8E8L - chains H and L of the 6 polymer chains in the assembly; structure by electron microscopy, 3.13 A resolution.

== Chain H ==
Protein: 9H2 Fab heavy chain
Source organism: Homo sapiens
Notes: antibody fragment or engineered binder
Chain sequence (126 residues; numbered 23 to 148; the number before each row is that of its first residue):
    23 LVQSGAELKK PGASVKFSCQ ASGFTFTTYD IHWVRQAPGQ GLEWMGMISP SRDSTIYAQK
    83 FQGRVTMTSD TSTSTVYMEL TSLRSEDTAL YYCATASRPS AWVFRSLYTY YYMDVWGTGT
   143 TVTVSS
Cystine bridges: Cys-41/Cys-115

== Chain L ==
Protein: 9H2 Fab light chain
Source organism: Homo sapiens
Notes: antibody fragment or engineered binder
Chain sequence (110 residues; each row starts with the number of its first residue):
    20 QSALTQPASV SGSPGQSITI SCTGTITDIG YYNYVSWYQQ HPGKAPKLII FDVTNRPSGV
    80 SDRFSGSKSG NTASLTISGL QAEDEGDYYC FSHRSNNIRV FGGGTKLTVL
Unresolved in the structure: 20
Cystine bridges: Cys-41/Cys-109

== How chain H and chain L interact ==
Residue-residue contacts (39):
  His-54(H) / Arg-118(L)
  Val-56(H) / Phe-120(L)  hydrophobic
  Gln-58(H) / Tyr-108(L)
  Gly-63(H) / Tyr-108(L)
  Leu-64(H) / Tyr-108(L)
  Leu-64(H) / Phe-120(L)  hydrophobic
  Glu-65(H) / Phe-120(L)
  Trp-66(H) / Ile-117(L)  hydrophobic
  Trp-66(H) / Arg-118(L)
  Trp-66(H) / Phe-120(L)
  Met-69(H) / Arg-118(L)  hydrogen bond
  Ile-78(H) / Asn-116(L)
  Tyr-114(H) / Lys-63(L)
  Tyr-114(H) / Ala-64(L)  hydrophobic
  Arg-120(H) / Leu-67(L)
  Arg-120(H) / Phe-70(L)
  Ser-122(H) / Tyr-53(L)
  Ser-122(H) / Asp-71(L)  hydrogen bond
  Ala-123(H) / Asp-71(L)
  Trp-124(H) / Asn-52(L)
  Trp-124(H) / Tyr-53(L)  hydrogen bond (backbone-side chain)
  Val-125(H) / Tyr-53(L)  hydrogen bond (backbone-side chain)
  Phe-126(H) / Tyr-53(L)  hydrogen bond (backbone-side chain)
  Phe-126(H) / His-112(L)
  Arg-127(H) / Tyr-51(L)  hydrogen bond
  Arg-127(H) / Asn-115(L)
  Tyr-132(H) / Tyr-53(L)  hydrophobic
  Tyr-132(H) / Phe-110(L)
  Tyr-132(H) / Arg-118(L)  hydrogen bond
  Tyr-134(H) / Tyr-53(L)
  Tyr-134(H) / Tyr-57(L)
  Tyr-134(H) / Phe-70(L)  hydrogen bond (side chain-backbone)
  Tyr-134(H) / Asp-71(L)  hydrogen bond
  Met-135(H) / Tyr-57(L)  hydrogen bond (backbone-side chain)
  Met-135(H) / Phe-110(L)  hydrophobic
  Met-135(H) / Phe-120(L)  hydrophobic
  Trp-138(H) / Tyr-57(L)
  Trp-138(H) / Ala-64(L)  hydrophobic
  Trp-138(H) / Pro-65(L)
Also at the interface, not in a pair above, chain H (24 interface residues in all): Gln-62, Pro-121, Gly-139
Also at the interface, not in a pair above, chain L (23 interface residues in all): Val-54, Ser-55, Gln-59, Pro-76, Gly-122

== In short ==
24 residues of chain H and 23 residues of chain L are in contact, with 10 hydrogen bonds. Polar contacts
include Met-69(H)/Arg-118(L), Ser-122(H)/Asp-71(L) and Trp-124(H)/Tyr-53(L).
Here chain H is 9H2 Fab heavy chain and chain L is 9H2 Fab light chain, both from Homo sapiens. Entry 8E8L
(9H2 Fab-poliovirus 1 complex) was determined by electron microscopy together with 8E8R, 8E8S, 8E8X, 8E8Y and
8E8Z from the same study.
